Entry 5JEA (X-ray diffraction, 2.65 A resolution); this record covers chains C and D of the 12 polymer chains in the assembly.

[Chain C]
Protein: Exosome complex component RRP43
From: Saccharomyces cerevisiae (strain ATCC 204508 / S288c)
UniProt: P25359 (RRP43_YEAST); residue numbers follow UniProt; this construct covers 1-394
Chain sequence (394 residues; each row starts with the number of its first residue):
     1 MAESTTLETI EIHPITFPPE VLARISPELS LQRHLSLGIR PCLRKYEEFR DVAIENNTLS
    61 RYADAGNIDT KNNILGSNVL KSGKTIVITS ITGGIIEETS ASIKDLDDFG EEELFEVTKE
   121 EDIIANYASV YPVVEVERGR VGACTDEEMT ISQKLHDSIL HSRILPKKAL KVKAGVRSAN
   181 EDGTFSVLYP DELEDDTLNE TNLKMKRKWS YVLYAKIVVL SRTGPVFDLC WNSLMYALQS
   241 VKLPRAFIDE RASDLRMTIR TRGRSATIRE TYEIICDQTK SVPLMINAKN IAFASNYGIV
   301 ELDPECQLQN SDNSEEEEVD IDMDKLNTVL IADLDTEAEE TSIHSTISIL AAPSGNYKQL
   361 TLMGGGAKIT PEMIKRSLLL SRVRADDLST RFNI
Disordered / not traced: 1-13, 101-120, 192-205, 250-268, 312-324, 394
Construct notes: conflict Ser102 (Ala in P25359), Met363 (Val in P25359)
Reported in the primary citation:
  - conformationally variable residues (order/disorder transition): Glu250 to Glu270
  - mutagenesis - L37D/I39D/L43D: unchanged binding to Superkiller protein 7, Endolysin

[Chain D]
Protein: Exosome complex component RRP46
From: Saccharomyces cerevisiae (strain ATCC 204508 / S288c)
UniProt: P53256 (RRP46_YEAST); residues 1-223 here = UniProt positions 1-223
Chain sequence (226 residues; row label = number of the first residue in the row; numbers below 1 keep their minus sign (Ala-2 is residue -2)):
    -2 AASMSVQAEI GILDHVDGSS EFVSQDTKVI CSVTGPIEPK ARQELPTQLA LEIIVRPAKG
    58 VATTREKVLE DKLRAVLTPL ITRHCYPRQL CQITCQILES GEDEAEFSLR ELSCCINAAF
   118 LALVDAGIAL NSMCASIPIA IIKDTSDIIV DPTAEQLKIS LSVHTLALEF VNGGKVVKNV
   178 LLLDSNGDFN EDQLFSLLEL GEQKCQELVT NIRRIIQDNI SPRLVV
Disordered / not traced: -2 to -1
Construct notes: expression tag (-2 to 0)

[Chain C / chain D interface]
Residue-residue contacts (58):
  Glu121(C) - Lys140(D)  salt bridge
  Asp122(C) - Lys140(D)
  Asp122(C) - Leu158(D)
  Ile123(C) - Lys155(D)
  Ile124(C) - Glu103(D)
  Ile124(C) - Phe104(D)  hydrophobic
  Asp146(C) - Lys64(D)  salt bridge
  Met149(C) - Lys64(D)
  Thr150(C) - Val65(D)
  Thr150(C) - Asp68(D)
  Gln153(C) - Thr61(D)  hydrogen bond
  Gln153(C) - Arg62(D)
  Gln153(C) - Val65(D)
  His161(C) - Glu103(D)  hydrogen bond (side chain-backbone)
  His161(C) - Val160(D)
  His161(C) - Asn183(D)
  His161(C) - Gly184(D)
  Arg163(C) - Ser157(D)  hydrogen bond (side chain-backbone)
  Arg163(C) - Leu158(D)  hydrogen bond (side chain-backbone)
  Arg163(C) - Gly184(D)
  Asn356(C) - Asp185(D)  hydrogen bond
  Asn356(C) - Phe186(D)
  Tyr357(C) - Gly184(D)
  Tyr357(C) - Asp185(D)
  Tyr357(C) - Phe186(D)  hydrogen bond (backbone-backbone)
  Lys358(C) - Asn183(D)
  Lys358(C) - Gly184(D)  hydrogen bond (backbone-backbone)
  Lys358(C) - Asp185(D)  salt bridge
  Gln359(C) - Asp181(D)  hydrogen bond
  Gln359(C) - Ser182(D)  hydrogen bond (side chain-backbone)
  Gln359(C) - Asn183(D)
  Leu360(C) - Leu180(D)
  Leu360(C) - Asp181(D)
  Leu360(C) - Ser182(D)  hydrogen bond (backbone-backbone)
  Leu360(C) - Phe186(D)  hydrophobic
  Leu360(C) - Leu191(D)  hydrophobic
  Thr361(C) - Leu180(D)
  Thr361(C) - Asp181(D)
  Leu362(C) - Leu178(D)
  Leu362(C) - Leu179(D)
  Leu362(C) - Leu180(D)  hydrogen bond (backbone-backbone)
  Met363(C) - Ala72(D)  hydrophobic
  Met363(C) - Leu178(D)
  Gly364(C) - Asn176(D)  hydrogen bond (backbone-side chain)
  Gly364(C) - Val177(D)  hydrogen bond (backbone-backbone)
  Gly364(C) - Leu178(D)  hydrogen bond (backbone-backbone)
  Gly365(C) - Pro76(D)
  Gly366(C) - Asn176(D)
  Ala367(C) - Asn176(D)  hydrogen bond (backbone-side chain)
  Lys368(C) - Lys175(D)
  Lys368(C) - Asn176(D)
  Ile369(C) - Asn176(D)  hydrogen bond (backbone-side chain)
  Ile369(C) - Val177(D)  hydrophobic
  Pro371(C) - Phe192(D)  hydrophobic
  Lys375(C) - Glu188(D)
  Lys375(C) - Phe192(D)
  Leu378(C) - Glu188(D)
  Leu378(C) - Leu191(D)  hydrophobic
Other interface residues (no listed pair), chain C (32 interface residues in all): Ala125, Ser158, Leu160, Lys289, Ile374
Other interface residues (no listed pair), chain D (33 interface residues in all): Ala102, Val174, Asn187, Leu195

[In short]
The interface between chain C and chain D involves 32 residues on one side and 33 on the other, with 16
hydrogen bonds and 3 salt bridges. Polar pairs include Glu121(C)-Lys140(D), Asp146(C)-Lys64(D) and
Lys358(C)-Asp185(D). The paper reports that L37D/I39D/L43D of chain C leave binding to Superkiller protein 7,
Endolysin unchanged; conformational variability at Glu250(C).
Here chain C is Exosome complex component RRP43 and chain D is Exosome complex component RRP46, both from
Saccharomyces cerevisiae (strain ATCC 204508 / S288c). Entry 5JEA (Structure of a cytoplasmic 11-subunit RNA
exosome complex including Ski7, bound to RNA) was determined by X-ray diffraction.
